PDB entry 4H9S | X-ray diffraction, 2.60 A resolution | chains A and C of the 3 polymer chains in the assembly

Chain A:
Molecule: Histone H3.3
Source organism: Homo sapiens
Notes: engineered mutation(s): A75C, F84W, S96A, Y99F, G102A, A111T, M120F
Reference sequence: P84243 (H33_HUMAN); residues 1-135 here correspond to UniProt positions 2-136 (UniProt number = residue number + 1)
Chain sequence (135 residues; numbered 1 to 135; the number before each row is that of its first residue):
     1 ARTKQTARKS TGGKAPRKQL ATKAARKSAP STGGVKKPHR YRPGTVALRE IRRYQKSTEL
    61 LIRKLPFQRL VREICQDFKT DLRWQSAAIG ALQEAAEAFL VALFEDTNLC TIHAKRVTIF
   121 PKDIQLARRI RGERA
Disordered / not traced: 1-44, 134-135
Differences from the reference sequence: conflict Cys75 (Ala76 in P84243), Trp84 (Phe85 in P84243), Ala96 (Ser97 in P84243), Phe99 (Tyr100 in P84243), Ala102 (Gly103 in P84243), Thr111 (Ala112 in P84243), Phe120 (Met121 in P84243)
UniProt features mapped onto this chain:
  - site: Ser31 (Interaction with ZMYND11)
  - modified residue: Arg2 (Asymmetric dimethylarginine), Thr3 (Phosphothreonine), Lys4 (Allysine), Gln5 (5-glutamyl dopamine), Thr6 (Phosphothreonine), Arg8 (Citrulline), Lys9 (N6,N6,N6-trimethyllysine), Ser10 (ADP-ribosylserine), Thr11 (Phosphothreonine), Lys14 (N6-(2-hydroxyisobutyryl)lysine), Arg17 (Asymmetric dimethylarginine), Lys18 (N6-(2-hydroxyisobutyryl)lysine), Lys23 (N6-(2-hydroxyisobutyryl)lysine), Arg26 (Citrulline), Lys27 (N6,N6,N6-trimethyllysine), Ser28 (ADP-ribosylserine), Ser31 (Phosphoserine), Lys36 (N6,N6,N6-trimethyllysine), Lys37 (N6-methyllysine), Tyr41 (Phosphotyrosine) and 9 more in UniProt
  - lipidation: Lys18 (N6-decanoyllysine)

Chain C:
Molecule: Histone H4
Source organism: Homo sapiens
Reference sequence: P62805 (H4_HUMAN); residues 20-102 here correspond to UniProt positions 21-103 (UniProt number = residue number + 1)
Chain sequence (83 residues; row label = number of the first residue in the row):
    20 KVLRDNIQGI TKPAIRRLAR RGGVKRISGL IYEETRGVLK VFLENVIRDA VTYTEHAKRK
    80 TVTAMDVVYA LKRQGRTLYG FGG
Disordered / not traced: 20-26, 101-102
UniProt features mapped onto this chain:
  - modified residue: Lys20 (N6,N6,N6-trimethyllysine), Lys31 (N6-(2-hydroxyisobutyryl)lysine), Lys44 (N6-(2-hydroxyisobutyryl)lysine), Ser47 (Phosphoserine), Tyr51 (Phosphotyrosine), Lys59 (N6-(2-hydroxyisobutyryl)lysine), Lys77 (N6-(2-hydroxyisobutyryl)lysine), Lys79 (N6-(2-hydroxyisobutyryl)lysine), Thr80 (Phosphothreonine), Tyr88 (Phosphotyrosine), Lys91 (N6-(2-hydroxyisobutyryl)lysine)
  - cross-link (Glycyl lysine isopeptide (Lys-Gly)): Lys20 (interchain with G-Cter in SUMO2), Lys31 (interchain with G-Cter in SUMO2), Lys59 (interchain with G-Cter in SUMO2), Lys79 (interchain with G-Cter in SUMO2), Lys91 (interchain with G-Cter in SUMO2)

Chain A / chain C interface:
Residue-residue contacts - 79 pairs, chain A then chain C:
  Glu59(A) - Arg40(C)
  Leu61(A) - Ala33(C)
  Leu61(A) - Arg36(C)
  Leu61(A) - Leu37(C)  hydrophobic
  Leu61(A) - Arg40(C)
  Pro66(A) - Gly28(C)
  Phe67(A) - Leu62(C)  hydrophobic
  Leu70(A) - Leu58(C)  hydrophobic
  Leu70(A) - Leu62(C)  hydrophobic
  Val71(A) - Ile66(C)  hydrophobic
  Glu73(A) - Lys59(C)  salt bridge
  Ile74(A) - Lys59(C)
  Ile74(A) - Leu62(C)  hydrophobic
  Ile74(A) - Glu63(C)
  Ile74(A) - Ile66(C)  hydrophobic
  Asp77(A) - Lys59(C)  salt bridge
  Phe78(A) - Glu63(C)
  Phe78(A) - Ile66(C)  hydrophobic
  Phe78(A) - Arg67(C)
  Leu82(A) - Arg78(C)
  Leu82(A) - Lys79(C)
  Leu82(A) - Val81(C)  hydrophobic
  Arg83(A) - Lys79(C)  hydrogen bond (backbone-backbone)
  Arg83(A) - Thr80(C)  hydrogen bond
  Arg83(A) - Val81(C)  hydrogen bond (backbone-backbone)
  Trp84(A) - Ile66(C)  hydrophobic
  Trp84(A) - Thr80(C)
  Trp84(A) - Val81(C)  hydrophobic
  Trp84(A) - Val86(C)  hydrophobic
  Gln85(A) - Thr80(C)
  Gln85(A) - Val81(C)  hydrogen bond (backbone-backbone)
  Gln85(A) - Thr82(C)
  Gln85(A) - Ala83(C)  hydrogen bond (side chain-backbone)
  Ala87(A) - Ala83(C)  hydrophobic
  Ala88(A) - Val81(C)
  Ala88(A) - Thr82(C)
  Ala88(A) - Val86(C)  hydrophobic
  Ala91(A) - Val86(C)  hydrophobic
  Leu92(A) - Val65(C)  hydrophobic
  Leu92(A) - Val86(C)  hydrophobic
  Ala95(A) - Phe61(C)
  Ala95(A) - Leu90(C)  hydrophobic
  Ala96(A) - Leu58(C)  hydrophobic
  Ala96(A) - Phe61(C)  hydrophobic
  Phe99(A) - Val57(C)  hydrophobic
  Phe99(A) - Phe61(C)  hydrophobic
  Leu100(A) - Leu37(C)  hydrophobic
  Leu100(A) - Thr54(C)
  Leu100(A) - Val57(C)  hydrophobic
  Val101(A) - Leu37(C)  hydrophobic
  Val101(A) - Arg40(C)
  Phe104(A) - Leu37(C)
  Phe104(A) - Ala38(C)  hydrophobic
  Phe104(A) - Gly41(C)
  Phe104(A) - Val43(C)
  Phe104(A) - Ile50(C)  hydrophobic
  Phe104(A) - Thr54(C)
  Glu105(A) - Gly41(C)
  Asn108(A) - Gly41(C)  hydrogen bond (side chain-backbone)
  Asn108(A) - Gly42(C)
  Arg116(A) - Arg45(C)
  Val117(A) - Arg45(C)
  Thr118(A) - Arg45(C)
  Thr118(A) - Ile46(C)
  Thr118(A) - Ser47(C)
  Ile119(A) - Val43(C)  hydrophobic
  Ile119(A) - Arg45(C)  hydrogen bond (backbone-backbone)
  Ile119(A) - Ile46(C)
  Ile119(A) - Ser47(C)  hydrogen bond (backbone-backbone)
  Ile119(A) - Ile50(C)
  Phe120(A) - Ser47(C)
  Phe120(A) - Ile50(C)
  Pro121(A) - Ser47(C)
  Pro121(A) - Leu49(C)  hydrophobic
  Pro121(A) - Ile50(C)
  Pro121(A) - Glu53(C)
  Ile124(A) - Ile50(C)  hydrophobic
  Ile124(A) - Glu53(C)
  Glu133(A) - Arg95(C)
Interface residues without a listed pair, chain A (39 interface residues in all): Ile62, Arg63, Cys75, Thr80, Glu97
Interface residues without a listed pair, chain C (41 interface residues in all): Ile29, Thr30, Val70, Thr73, Glu74, Gly94, Thr96

Summary:
39 residues of chain A and 41 residues of chain C are in contact, with 8 hydrogen bonds and 2 salt bridges.
Polar contacts include Glu73(A)-Lys59(C), Asp77(A)-Lys59(C) and Arg83(A)-Thr80(C).
Here chain A is Histone H3.3 and chain C is Histone H4, both from Homo sapiens. Entry 4H9S (Complex structure
6 of DAXX/H3.3(sub7)/H4) was determined by X-ray diffraction.
